Entry 4YHH (X-ray diffraction, 3.42 A resolution); this record covers chains A and D of the 21 polymer chains in the assembly.

# Chain A
Molecule: 16S ribosomal RNA
From: Thermus thermophilus HB8
Sequence (1507 nucleotides; each row starts with the number of its first residue; note: 42 numbers in that range are skipped by the numbering (no residue carries them; nothing is unmodelled there); a row labelled like 190A-190L holds insertion residues (190A, then the next letters in order)):
     3 GUUGGAGAGUUUGAUCCUGGCUCAGGGUGAACGCUGGCGGCGUGCCUAAG
    53 ACAUGCAAGUCGUGCGGG
    73 CCGCGGGGUUUU
    88 ACUCCG
    95 UGGUC
   101 AGCGGCGGACGGGUGAGUAACGCGUGGGU
  129A G
   130 ACCUACCCGGAAGAGGGGGACAACCCGGGGAAACUCGGGCUAAUCCCCCA
   180 UGUGGACCCGC
190A-190L CCCUUGGGGUGU
   191 GUCCAAAGGGCUUU
   216 GCCCGCUUCCGGAUGGGCCCGCGUCCCAUCAGCUAGUUGGUGGGGUAAUG
   266 GCCCACCAAGGCGACGACGGGUAGCCGGUCUGAGAGGAUGGCCGGCCACA
   316 GGGGCACUGAGACACGGGCCCCACUCCUACGGGAGGCAGCAGUUAGGAAU
   366 CUUCCGCAAUGGGCGCAAGCCUGACGGAGCGACGCCGCUUGGAGGAAGAA
   416 GCCCUUCGGGGUGUAAACUCCUGAA
   442 CCCGGGACGAAACCCCCGACGA
   474 GGGGACUGACGGUACCGGG
   494 GUAAUAGCGCCGGCCAACUCCGUGCCAGCAGCCGCGGUAAUACGGAGGGC
   544 GCGAGCGUUACCCGGAUUCACUGGGCGUAAAGGGCGUGUAGGCGGCCUGG
   594 GGCGUCCCAUGUGAAAGACCACGGCUCAACCGUGGGGGAGCGUGGGAUAC
   644 GCUCAGGCUAGACGGUGGGAGAGGGUGGUGGAAUUCCCGGAGUAGCGGUG
   694 AAAUGCGCAGAUACCGGGAGGAACGCCGAUGGCGAAGGCAGCCACCUGGU
   744 CCACCCGUGACGCUGAGGCGCGAAAGCGUGGGGAGCAAACCGGAUUAGAU
   794 ACCCGGGUAGUCCACGCCCUAAACGAUGCGCGCUAGGUCUCUGGGUCU
   848 CCUGGGGGCCGAAGCUAACGCGUUAAGCGCGCCGCCUGGGGAGUACGGCC
   898 GCAAGGCUGAAACUCAAAGGAAUUGACGGGGGCCCGCACAAGCGGUGGAG
   948 CAUGUGGUUUAAUUCGAAGCAACGCGAAGAACCUUACCAGGCCUUGACAU
   998 GCUAGG
 1003A G
  1004 AACCCGGGUGAAAGCCUGGGGUGCCCC
1030A-1030D GCGA
  1031 GGGGAGCCCUAGCACAGGUGCUGCAUGGCCGUCGUCAGCUCGUGCCGUGA
  1081 GGUGUUGGGUUAAGUCCCGCAACGAGCGCAACCCCCGCCGUUAGUUGCCA
  1131 GCGGUUCGGCCGGGCACUCUAACGGGACUGCCCGCGAAA
  1171 GCGGGAGGAAGGAGGGGACGACGUCUGGUCAGCAUGGCCCUUACGGCCUG
  1221 GGCGACACACGUGCUACAAUGCCCACUACAAAGCGAUGCCACCCGGCAAC
  1271 GGGGAGCUAAUCGCAAAAAGGUGGGCCCAGUUCGGAUUGGGGUCUGCAAC
  1321 CCGACCCCAUGAAGCCGGAAUCGCUAGUAAUCGCGGAUCAG
 1361A C
  1362 CAUGCCGCGGUGAAUACGUUCCCGGGCCUUGUACACACCGCCCGUCACGC
  1412 CAUGGGAGCGGGCUCUACCCGAAGUCGCCGGG
  1446 AGCCUACGGG
  1459 CAGGCGCCGAGGGUAGGGCCCGUGACUGGGGCGAAGUCGUAACAAGGUAG
  1509 CUGUACCGGAAGGUGCGGCUGGAU
Metal / ion sites: Mg2+ site 1 near G21 (its only coordinating residue here); Mg2+ site 2 near C48 (its only coordinating residue here); Mg2+ site 3 near A53 (its only coordinating residue here); Mg2+ site 4 near A195 (its only coordinating residue here); Mg2+ site 5 near G289 (its only coordinating residue here); Mg2+ site 6 near G297 (its only coordinating residue here); Mg2+ site 7: G299, G558; Mg2+ site 8: C307, C308; Mg2+ site 9 near A315 (its only coordinating residue here); Mg2+ site 10 near C352 (its only coordinating residue here); Mg2+ site 11: G450, A452; Mg2+ site 12: G506, A509, A510; 36 more Mg2+ sites not listed
Residues lining bound ligands: tigecycline (T1C): U531, A965, G966, U1052, G1053, C1054, A1055, C1195, U1196, G1197, G1198
From the paper describing this entry:
  - binding site for tigecycline: C1054, C1195, G1198
  - Mg2+ coordination: G966, C1054
  - conformationally variable residues: C1054
  - binding site for Mg2+: G966

# Chain D
Molecule: 30S ribosomal protein S4
From: Thermus thermophilus HB8
Reference sequence: P80373 (RS4_THET8); numbering as in UniProt (aligned over 2-209)
Sequence (208 residues; numbered 2 to 209; the number before each row is that of its first residue):
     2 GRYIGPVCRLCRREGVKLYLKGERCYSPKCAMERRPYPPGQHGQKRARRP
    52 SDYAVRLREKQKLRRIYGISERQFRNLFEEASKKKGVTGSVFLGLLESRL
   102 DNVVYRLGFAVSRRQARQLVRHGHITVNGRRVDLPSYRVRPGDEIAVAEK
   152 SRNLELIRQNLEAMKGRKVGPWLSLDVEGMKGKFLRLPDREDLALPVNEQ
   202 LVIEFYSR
Metal / ion sites: Zn2+: Cys9, Cys26, Cys31
Curated features (UniProtKB/Swiss-Prot):
  - binding site (Zn(2+)): Cys9, Cys12, Cys26, Cys31

# Interface between chain A and chain D
Pairs across the interface - 126 pairs, chain A then chain D:
  G3(A) with Lys86(D), base contact; Gly87(D), hydrogen bond to the base
  A8(A) with Arg57(D), base contact; Glu205(D), hydrogen bond to the base; Ser208(D), hydrogen bond to the base; Arg209(D), hydrogen bond to the base
  A26(A) with Arg209(D), hydrogen bond to the base
  G27(A) with Arg209(D), sugar contact
  G28(A) with Arg76(D), salt bridge to the phosphate
  C401(A) with Arg73(D), salt bridge to the phosphate; Asn77(D), phosphate contact
  G402(A) with Gln74(D), hydrogen bond to the phosphate; Leu135(D), sugar contact; Ser137(D), hydrogen bond to the phosphate
  C403(A) with Arg100(D), salt bridge to the phosphate; Arg122(D), hydrogen bond to the sugar; Ser137(D), hydrogen bond to the phosphate
  U404(A) with Gly2(D), base contact; Arg118(D), salt bridge to the phosphate; Arg122(D), phosphate contact
  U405(A) with Gly2(D), hydrogen bond to the base; Arg3(D), salt bridge to the phosphate; Ile5(D), phosphate contact
  G406(A) with Arg3(D), hydrogen bond to the sugar; Ile5(D), phosphate contact; Gln119(D), hydrogen bond to the base
  G407(A) with Arg3(D), sugar contact; Ile5(D), phosphate contact; Arg115(D), salt bridge to the phosphate; Gln116(D), hydrogen bond to the phosphate; Gln119(D), sugar contact
  A408(A) with Leu21(D), phosphate contact; Lys22(D), salt bridge to the phosphate; Val112(D), phosphate contact; Ser113(D), hydrogen bond to the phosphate; Gln116(D), hydrogen bond to the sugar
  G409(A) with Lys22(D), phosphate contact; Glu24(D), phosphate contact; Arg25(D), hydrogen bond to the phosphate
  G410(A) with Lys22(D), hydrogen bond to the base; Arg25(D), salt bridge to the phosphate; Lys30(D), salt bridge to the phosphate
  A411(A) with Arg25(D), salt bridge to the phosphate; Lys30(D), salt bridge to the phosphate
  A412(A) with Arg35(D), salt bridge to the phosphate
  G413(A) with Arg35(D), hydrogen bond to the base; Arg36(D), base contact
  C419(A) with Gln42(D), sugar contact
  G425(A) with Gln45(D), hydrogen bond to the sugar
  G426(A) with Arg36(D), salt bridge to the phosphate; Tyr38(D), hydrogen bond to the phosphate; Pro40(D), phosphate contact; Gly41(D), sugar contact; Gln42(D), sugar contact
  U427(A) with Arg13(D), salt bridge to the phosphate; Arg36(D), salt bridge to the phosphate; Pro40(D), phosphate contact
  G428(A) with Pro7(D), phosphate contact; Arg10(D), salt bridge to the phosphate; Arg36(D), hydrogen bond to the sugar
  U429(A) with Cys9(D), phosphate contact; Arg13(D), salt bridge to the phosphate; Lys22(D), phosphate contact; Arg25(D), hydrogen bond to the sugar; Ala32(D), phosphate contact; Arg36(D), salt bridge to the phosphate
  A430(A) with Pro7(D), phosphate contact; Val8(D), hydrogen bond to the phosphate; Cys9(D), phosphate contact; Lys22(D), salt bridge to the phosphate
  C435(A) with Glu156(D), sugar contact
  C436(A) with Leu155(D), phosphate contact; Glu156(D), sugar contact; Leu157(D), sugar contact
  U437(A) with Gln119(D), hydrogen bond to the base; His123(D), hydrogen bond to the sugar; His125(D), hydrogen bond to the phosphate; Leu155(D), phosphate contact
  G438(A) with His123(D), sugar contact; His125(D), phosphate contact
  A439(A) with His123(D), phosphate contact
  C489(A) with Arg132(D), salt bridge to the phosphate
  G490(A) with Arg132(D), salt bridge to the phosphate
  G491(A) with Lys151(D), salt bridge to the phosphate
  A496(A) with Gln119(D), base contact
  C508(A) with Tyr54(D), sugar contact; Arg209(D), salt bridge to the phosphate
  A509(A) with Ser52(D), hydrogen bond to the phosphate; Tyr54(D), phosphate contact; Leu58(D), sugar contact; Arg59(D), sugar contact
  C511(A) with His43(D), hydrogen bond to the sugar
  U512(A) with Gln42(D), sugar contact; Lys46(D), phosphate contact
  G540(A) with Gln42(D), hydrogen bond to the base
  G541(A) with Gly41(D), sugar contact; Gln42(D), hydrogen bond to the sugar
  G542(A) with Arg10(D), salt bridge to the phosphate; Arg14(D), hydrogen bond to the phosphate; Pro40(D), phosphate contact; Gly41(D), hydrogen bond to the phosphate
  C543(A) with Arg10(D), salt bridge to the phosphate; Arg14(D), salt bridge to the phosphate; Arg59(D), phosphate contact
  G544(A) with Arg59(D), salt bridge to the phosphate; Gln62(D), hydrogen bond to the phosphate; Arg66(D), salt bridge to the phosphate
  C545(A) with Lys61(D), salt bridge to the phosphate; Gln62(D), hydrogen bond to the phosphate; Arg65(D), salt bridge to the phosphate; Glu72(D), phosphate contact
  G546(A) with Tyr4(D), base contact; Arg65(D), salt bridge to the phosphate; Glu72(D), hydrogen bond to the phosphate; Arg73(D), hydrogen bond to the phosphate
  A547(A) with Gly2(D), hydrogen bond to the phosphate
  C612(A) with Lys84(D), salt bridge to the phosphate
  C613(A) with Lys84(D), phosphate contact
  U619(A) with Arg131(D), hydrogen bond to the sugar; Val133(D), base contact; Asp134(D), hydrogen bond to the base; Leu135(D), base contact
  C620(A) with Leu135(D), base contact; Ser137(D), hydrogen bond to the base; Tyr138(D), sugar contact; Arg139(D), sugar contact
Interface residues without a listed pair, chain A (53 interface residues in all): C400, A499, A614
Interface residues without a listed pair, chain D (74 interface residues in all): Gly6, Ala55, Ser71, Lys85, Val88, Pro136, Phe206

# Summary
The interface between chain A and chain D involves 53 residues on one side and 74 on the other; the contacts
include 40 hydrogen bonds and 32 salt bridges. Polar contacts include G3(A)-Gly87(D), A8(A)-Glu205(D) and
A8(A)-Ser208(D). The paper reports a binding site for tigecycline at C1054(A), C1195(A) and G1198(A); a
binding site for Mg2+ at G966(A).
Here chain A is 16S ribosomal RNA and chain D is 30S ribosomal protein S4, both from Thermus thermophilus HB8.
Entry 4YHH (Crystal structure of the 30S ribosomal subunit from Thermus thermophilus in complex with
tigecycline) was determined by X-ray diffraction.
